PDB entry 6QN1 | electron microscopy, 3.28 A resolution | chains BK and BM of the 240 polymer chains in the assembly

# Chain BK
Protein: Carbon dioxide concentrating mechanism protein CcmL
Organism: Klebsiella pneumoniae
Reference sequence: A0A486QTH6 (A0A486QTH6_KLEPN); numbering as in UniProt (aligned over 1-88)
Sequence (88 residues; row label = number of the first residue in the row):
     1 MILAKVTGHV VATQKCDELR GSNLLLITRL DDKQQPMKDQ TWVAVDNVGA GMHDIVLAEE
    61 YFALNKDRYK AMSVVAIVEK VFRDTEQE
Disordered / not traced: 66-68, 85-88

# Chain BM
Protein: BMC domain-containing protein
Organism: Klebsiella pneumoniae
Reference sequence: A0A0J4R4X1 (A0A0J4R4X1_KLEPN); numbering as in UniProt (aligned over 1-87)
Sequence (100 residues; row label = number of the first residue in the row):
     1 MKEALGLIET KGLVACIEAA DAMCKAANVE LIGYENVGSG LVTAMVKGDV GAVNAAVDSG
    61 VEAAKRIGKV VSSRVIARPH NDIEKIAGST KHKSLRPHNA
Disordered / not traced: 1-2, 84-100
Construct notes: conflict Lys69 (Glu in A0A0J4R4X1); expression tag (88-100)

# How chain BK and chain BM interact
Residue-residue contacts (9; chain BK residue first):
  His9(BK) - Ala27(BM)
  His9(BK) - Asn28(BM)
  Val11(BK) - Ala27(BM)  hydrophobic
  Val11(BK) - Gly51(BM)
  Gly21(BK) - Asp58(BM)
  Asn23(BK) - Ala26(BM)
  Asn23(BK) - Ser59(BM)
  Gly49(BK) - Lys25(BM)  hydrogen bond (backbone-side chain)
  Ala50(BK) - Lys25(BM)
Interface residues without a listed pair, chain BK (9 interface residues in all): Thr13, Arg20, Gly51
Interface residues without a listed pair, chain BM (10 interface residues in all): Ala22, Ala52, Glu62

# In short
Chain BK and chain BM form an interface of 9 and 10 residues respectively, with 1 hydrogen bond. Its one
hydrogen-bonded contact is Gly49(BK)-Lys25(BM).
Here chain BK is Carbon dioxide concentrating mechanism protein CcmL and chain BM is BMC domain-containing
protein, both from Klebsiella pneumoniae. Entry 6QN1 (T=4 quasi-symmetric bacterial microcompartment particle)
was determined by electron microscopy.
